8EOF - chains A and B of the 9 polymer chains in the assembly; structure by electron microscopy, 3.30 A resolution.

[Chain A (and B)]
Name: DNA-directed RNA polymerase subunit alpha
Organism: Mycobacterium tuberculosis H37Rv
Notes: EC 2.7.7.6; chain B of this document is another copy of the same molecule, construct and numbering; everything in this record applies to it too
UniProt: P9WGZ1 (RPOA_MYCTU); residues 1-347 here = UniProt positions 1-347
Chain sequence (347 residues; row label = number of the first residue in the row):
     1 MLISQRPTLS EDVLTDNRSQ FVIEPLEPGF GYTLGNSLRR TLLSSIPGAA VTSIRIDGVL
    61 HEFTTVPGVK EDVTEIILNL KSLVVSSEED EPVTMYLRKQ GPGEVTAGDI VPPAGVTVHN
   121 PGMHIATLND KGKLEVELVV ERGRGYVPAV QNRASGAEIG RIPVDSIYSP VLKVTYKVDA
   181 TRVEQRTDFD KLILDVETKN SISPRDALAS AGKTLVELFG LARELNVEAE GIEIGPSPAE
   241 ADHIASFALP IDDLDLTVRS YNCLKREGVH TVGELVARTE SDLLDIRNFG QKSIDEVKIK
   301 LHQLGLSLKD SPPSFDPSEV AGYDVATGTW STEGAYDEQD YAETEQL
Disordered / not traced: 227-347 (chain B: 238-347)

[Chain A / chain B interface]
Pairs across the interface (67):
  Met1(A) with Arg142(B), hydrogen bond (backbone-backbone)
  Leu2(A) with Arg142(B)
  Ile3(A) with Arg144(B), hydrogen bond (backbone-side chain)
  Pro7(A) with Leu221(B)
  Leu9(A) with Leu225(B), hydrophobic
  Glu27(A) with Arg144(B)
  Phe30(A) with Thr41(B); Leu215(B), hydrophobic; Leu218(B), hydrophobic
  Thr33(A) with Asn36(B); Ser37(B)
  Leu34(A) with Leu218(B), hydrophobic; Phe219(B), hydrophobic
  Ser37(A) with Thr33(B); Ser37(B), hydrogen bond; Phe219(B)
  Arg40(A) with Gly29(B), hydrogen bond (side chain-backbone); Tyr32(B); Thr33(B), hydrogen bond
  Thr41(A) with Thr33(B)
  Ser45(A) with Phe30(B); Ile232(B)
  Pro47(A) with Met1(B), hydrophobic; Glu230(B)
  Arg144(A) with Ile232(B)
  Glu184(A) with Gln151(B)
  Arg186(A) with Pro148(B); Ala149(B), hydrogen bond (side chain-backbone); Val150(B); Gln151(B), hydrogen bond
  Arg205(A) with Leu225(B), hydrogen bond (side chain-backbone)
  Asp206(A) with Asn226(B), hydrogen bond; Ala229(B)
  Leu208(A) with Ala222(B)
  Ala209(A) with Ala222(B); Asn226(B); Ala229(B)
  Ser210(A) with Ala229(B), hydrogen bond (side chain-backbone)
  Gly212(A) with Phe219(B); Ala222(B); Arg223(B)
  Lys213(A) with Arg223(B); Val227(B); Gly231(B); Glu233(B), salt bridge
  Thr214(A) with Ile232(B)
  Val216(A) with Val216(B); Arg223(B)
  Glu217(A) with Ile232(B); Glu233(B); Ile234(B)
  Leu218(A) with Phe30(B), hydrophobic
  Phe219(A) with Gly212(B); Leu215(B), hydrophobic; Phe219(B), hydrophobic
  Leu221(A) with Pro7(B), hydrophobic; Leu9(B); Ile23(B), hydrophobic; Ile234(B), hydrophobic
  Ala222(A) with Leu208(B); Ala209(B)
  Arg223(A) with Gly212(B); Lys213(B); Val216(B)
  Leu225(A) with Arg205(B); Leu208(B)
  Asn226(A) with Ala209(B)
Also at the interface, not in a pair above, chain A (43 interface residues in all): Thr8, Leu26, Gly29, Leu38, Arg142, Gly143, Gln185, Leu215, Glu224
Also at the interface, not in a pair above, chain B (48 interface residues in all): Leu2, Leu26, Leu34, Leu38, Arg40, Ser44, Gly143, Val147, Gly220, Glu228

[In short]
Chain A and chain B form an interface of 43 and 48 residues respectively; the contacts include 10 hydrogen
bonds and 1 salt bridge. Among the polar pairs are Lys213(A)-Glu233(B), Ile3(A)-Arg144(B) and
Ser37(A)-Ser37(B).
Both chains are DNA-directed RNA polymerase subunit alpha (Mycobacterium tuberculosis H37Rv). Entry 8EOF
(Mycobacterium tuberculosis transcription elongation complex with Bacillus subtilis NusG (EC_PG)) was
determined by electron microscopy together with 8EHQ, 8EJ3, 8EOE, 8EOS, 8EOT and 8EXY from the same study.
